8PEN - chains J and A of the 9 polymer chains in the assembly; structure by electron microscopy, 3.10 A resolution.

Chain J:
Protein: DNA-directed RNA polymerase subunit beta'
From: Escherichia coli
Notes: EC 2.7.7.6
UniProtKB: P0A8T7 (RPOC_ECOLI); numbering as in UniProt (aligned over 2-1407)
Sequence (1416 residues; each row starts with the number of its first residue):
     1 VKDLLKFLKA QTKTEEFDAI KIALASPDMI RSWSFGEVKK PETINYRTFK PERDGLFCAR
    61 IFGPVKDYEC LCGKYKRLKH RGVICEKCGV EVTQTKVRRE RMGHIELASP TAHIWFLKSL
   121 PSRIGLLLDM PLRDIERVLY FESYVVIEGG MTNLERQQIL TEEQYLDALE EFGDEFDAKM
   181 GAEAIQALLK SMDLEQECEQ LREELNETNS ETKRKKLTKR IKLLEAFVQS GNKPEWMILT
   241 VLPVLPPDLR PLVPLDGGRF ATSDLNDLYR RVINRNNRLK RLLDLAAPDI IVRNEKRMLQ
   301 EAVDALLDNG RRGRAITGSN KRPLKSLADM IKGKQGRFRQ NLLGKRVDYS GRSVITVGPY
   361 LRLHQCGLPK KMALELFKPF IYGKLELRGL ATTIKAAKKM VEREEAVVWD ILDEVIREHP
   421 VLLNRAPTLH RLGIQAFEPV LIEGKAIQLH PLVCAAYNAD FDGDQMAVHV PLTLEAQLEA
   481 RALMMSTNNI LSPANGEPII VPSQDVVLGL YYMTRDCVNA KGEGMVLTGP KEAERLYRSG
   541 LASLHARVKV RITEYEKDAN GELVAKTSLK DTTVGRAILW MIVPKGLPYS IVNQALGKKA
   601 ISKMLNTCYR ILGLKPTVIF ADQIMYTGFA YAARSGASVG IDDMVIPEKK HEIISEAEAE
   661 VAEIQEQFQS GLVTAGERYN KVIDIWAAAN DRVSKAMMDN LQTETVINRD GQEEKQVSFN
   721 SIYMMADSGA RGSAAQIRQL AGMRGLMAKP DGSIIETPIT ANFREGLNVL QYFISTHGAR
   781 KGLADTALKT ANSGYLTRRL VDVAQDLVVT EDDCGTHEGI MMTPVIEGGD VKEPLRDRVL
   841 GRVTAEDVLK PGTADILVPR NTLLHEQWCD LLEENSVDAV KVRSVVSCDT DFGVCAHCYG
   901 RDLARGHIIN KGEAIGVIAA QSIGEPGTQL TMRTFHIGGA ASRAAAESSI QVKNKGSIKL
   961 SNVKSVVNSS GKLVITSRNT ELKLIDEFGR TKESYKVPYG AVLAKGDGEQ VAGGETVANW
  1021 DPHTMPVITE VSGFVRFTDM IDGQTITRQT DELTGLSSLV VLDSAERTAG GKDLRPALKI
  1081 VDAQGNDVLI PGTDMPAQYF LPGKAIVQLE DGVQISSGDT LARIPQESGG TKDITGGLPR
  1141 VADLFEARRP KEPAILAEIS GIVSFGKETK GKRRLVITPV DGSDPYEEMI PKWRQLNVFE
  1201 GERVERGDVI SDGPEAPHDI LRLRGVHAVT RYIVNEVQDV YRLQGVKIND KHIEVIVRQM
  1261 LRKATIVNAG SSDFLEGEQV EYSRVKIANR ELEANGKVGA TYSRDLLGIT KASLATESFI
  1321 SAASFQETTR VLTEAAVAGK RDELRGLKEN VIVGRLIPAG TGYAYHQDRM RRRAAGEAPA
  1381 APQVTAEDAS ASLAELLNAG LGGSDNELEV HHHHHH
Not modelled in the structure: 1-15, 936-946, 1127-1133, 1376-1416
Construct notes: expression tag (1, 1408-1416)
Bound ions: Zn2+ site 1: Cys70, Cys72, Cys85, Cys88; Mg2+: Asp460, Asp462 (shared with 2 residues of chain R); Zn2+ site 2: Cys814, Cys888, Cys895, Cys898

Chain A:
Molecule: non-template DNA
Sequence (40 nucleotides; each row starts with the number of its first residue):
     1 CACCACCACG CGGGCGGTAG CGTGCTTTTT TCGATCTTCC
Not modelled in the structure: 1-2

Interface between chain J and chain A:
Contacting residue pairs (16):
  Arg47(J) - DC9(A)  salt bridge to the phosphate
  Leu120(J) - DT30(A)  sugar contact
  Pro121(J) - DT30(A)  phosphate contact
  Arg133(J) - DT31(A)  hydrogen bond to the phosphate
  Arg133(J) - DC32(A)  salt bridge to the phosphate
  Arg270(J) - DG12(A)  hydrogen bond to the base
  Arg271(J) - DG13(A)  hydrogen bond to the base
  Asn274(J) - DG12(A)  base contact
  Arg275(J) - DG13(A)  salt bridge to the phosphate
  Arg314(J) - DG14(A)  hydrogen bond to the base
  Lys321(J) - DC15(A)  sugar contact
  Arg1148(J) - DT27(A)  hydrogen bond to the phosphate
  Arg1148(J) - DT28(A)  salt bridge to the phosphate
  Lys1167(J) - DT38(A)  salt bridge to the phosphate
  Lys1170(J) - DT37(A)  salt bridge to the phosphate
  Lys1311(J) - DT29(A)  salt bridge to the phosphate
Also at the interface, not in a pair above, chain A (15 interface residues in all): DG10, DC11

Overview:
14 residues of chain J and 15 residues of chain A are in contact, with 5 hydrogen bonds and 7 salt bridges.
Polar pairs include Arg270(J)-DG12(A), Arg271(J)-DG13(A) and Arg314(J)-DG14(A). Cys70(J), Cys72(J), Cys85(J)
and Cys88(J) coordinate Zn2+ site 1.
Chain J is DNA-directed RNA polymerase subunit beta' (Escherichia coli) and chain A is non-template DNA; the
structure, fully recruited RfaH bound to E. coli transcription complex paused at ops site (alternative state
of ..., was determined by electron microscopy (same publication as 8PFG, 8PFJ, 8PH9, 8PHK, 8PIB, 8PID, 8PIL
and 8PIM).
